Entry 4FQI (X-ray diffraction, 1.71 A resolution); this record covers chains H and L of the 4 polymer chains in the assembly.

[Chain H]
Molecule: antibody CR9114 heavy chain
Source organism: Homo sapiens
Notes: fragment: Fab; antibody fragment or engineered binder
Chain sequence (230 residues; row label = number of the first residue in the row; a row labelled like 82A-82C holds insertion residues (82A, then the next letters in order)):
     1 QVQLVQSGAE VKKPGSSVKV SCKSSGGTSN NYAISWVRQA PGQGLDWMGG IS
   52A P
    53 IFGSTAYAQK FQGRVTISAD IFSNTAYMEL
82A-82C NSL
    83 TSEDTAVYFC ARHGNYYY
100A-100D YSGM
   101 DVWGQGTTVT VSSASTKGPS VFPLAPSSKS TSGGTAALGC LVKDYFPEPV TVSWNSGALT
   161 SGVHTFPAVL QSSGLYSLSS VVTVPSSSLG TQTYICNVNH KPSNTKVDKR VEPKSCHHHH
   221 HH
Disordered / not traced: 127-132, 214-222
Disulfides: Cys22-Cys92, Cys140-Cys196

[Chain L]
Molecule: antibody CR9114 light chain
Source organism: Homo sapiens
Notes: fragment: Fab Lambda; antibody fragment or engineered binder
Chain sequence (216 residues; each row starts with the number of its first residue; note: 1 number in that range is skipped by the numbering (no residue carries it; nothing is unmodelled there); a row labelled like 27A-27B holds insertion residues (27A, then the next letters in order)):
     1 QSALTQPPA
    11 VSGTPGQRVT ISCSGSD
27A-27B SN
    28 IGRRSVNWYQ QFPGTAPKLL IYSNDQRPSV VPDRFSGSKS GTSASLAISG LQSEDEAEYY
    88 CAAWDDSL
95A-95B KG
    96 AVFGGGTQLT V
  106A L
   107 GQPKAAPSVT LFPPSSEELQ ANKATLVCLI SDFYPGAVTV AWKADSSPVK AGVETTTPSK
   167 QSNNKYAASS YLSLTPEQWK SHRSYSCQVT HEGSTVEKTV APTECS
Disordered / not traced: 1, 209-212
Disulfides: Cys23-Cys88, Cys134-Cys193

[Interface between chain H and chain L]
Pairs across the interface (59):
  Gln39(H) - Gln38(L)  hydrogen bond
  Gln39(H) - Tyr87(L)  hydrogen bond
  Gln43(H) - Tyr87(L)
  Gly44(H) - Tyr87(L)
  Leu45(H) - Pro44(L)  hydrophobic
  Leu45(H) - Tyr87(L)  hydrophobic
  Leu45(H) - Phe98(L)
  Trp47(H) - Trp91(L)  hydrophobic
  Trp47(H) - Gly95B(L)
  Trp47(H) - Ala96(L)
  Trp47(H) - Phe98(L)
  Gln61(H) - Ser94(L)
  Gln61(H) - Leu95(L)  hydrogen bond (side chain-backbone)
  Phe91(H) - Gln38(L)
  Phe91(H) - Ala43(L)  hydrophobic
  Tyr100(H) - Trp91(L)  hydrophobic
  Tyr100A(H) - Arg31(L)
  Tyr100A(H) - Asn34(L)  hydrogen bond (backbone-side chain)
  Tyr100A(H) - Trp91(L)
  Gly100C(H) - Asn34(L)
  Gly100C(H) - Tyr36(L)
  Gly100C(H) - Leu46(L)
  Met100D(H) - Tyr36(L)  hydrogen bond (backbone-side chain)
  Met100D(H) - Leu46(L)
  Met100D(H) - Phe98(L)  hydrophobic
  Asp101(H) - Leu46(L)
  Trp103(H) - Tyr36(L)  hydrophobic
  Trp103(H) - Ala43(L)  hydrophobic
  Trp103(H) - Pro44(L)
  Gly104(H) - Ala43(L)
  Phe122(H) - Ser121(L)
  Phe122(H) - Glu123(L)
  Phe122(H) - Glu124(L)
  Pro123(H) - Ser121(L)
  Pro123(H) - Glu123(L)
  Leu124(H) - Phe118(L)  hydrophobic
  Ala125(H) - Phe118(L)
  Ala137(H) - Phe118(L)
  Leu141(H) - Tyr177(L)  hydrophobic
  Lys143(H) - Glu124(L)  salt bridge
  Lys143(H) - Lys129(L)
  Lys143(H) - Thr131(L)
  His164(H) - Gln167(L)
  His164(H) - Ala173(L)
  Phe166(H) - Leu135(L)  hydrophobic
  Phe166(H) - Ile136(L)
  Phe166(H) - Ala174(L)
  Pro167(H) - Thr162(L)
  Pro167(H) - Ser165(L)
  Pro167(H) - Ser175(L)
  Ala168(H) - Thr162(L)
  Val169(H) - Thr162(L)
  Val169(H) - Tyr177(L)  hydrophobic
  Gln171(H) - Glu160(L)
  Ser172(H) - Glu160(L)  hydrogen bond (backbone-side chain)
  Leu178(H) - Tyr177(L)
  Ser179(H) - Val133(L)
  Ser179(H) - Tyr177(L)  hydrogen bond
  Val181(H) - Leu135(L)  hydrophobic
Interface residues without a listed pair, chain H (38 interface residues in all): Val37, Asp46, Tyr59, Ser100B, Leu138, Gly139, Ser177
Interface residues without a listed pair, chain L (38 interface residues in all): Thr42, Tyr49, Lys95A, Gly100, Thr116, Ser137, Thr161

[Overview]
Chain H and chain L each contribute 38 residues to their interface, with 7 hydrogen bonds and 1 salt bridge.
Polar contacts include Lys143(H)-Glu124(L), Gln39(H)-Gln38(L) and Gln39(H)-Tyr87(L).
Chain H is antibody CR9114 heavy chain and chain L is antibody CR9114 light chain, both from Homo sapiens; the
structure, Crystal Structure of Fab CR9114 in Complex with a H5N1 influenza virus hemagglutinin, was
determined by X-ray diffraction together with 4FQH, 4FQJ, 4FQK, 4FQM, 4FQV and 4FQY from the same study.
